4IGQ - chains A and B; structure by X-ray diffraction, 2.35 A resolution.

== Chain A ==
Name: Os05g0196500 protein
From: Oryza sativa Japonica Group
UniProt: Q53WJ1 (Q53WJ1_ORYSJ); numbering as in UniProt (aligned over 139-498)
Amino-acid sequence (360 residues; row label = number of the first residue in the row):
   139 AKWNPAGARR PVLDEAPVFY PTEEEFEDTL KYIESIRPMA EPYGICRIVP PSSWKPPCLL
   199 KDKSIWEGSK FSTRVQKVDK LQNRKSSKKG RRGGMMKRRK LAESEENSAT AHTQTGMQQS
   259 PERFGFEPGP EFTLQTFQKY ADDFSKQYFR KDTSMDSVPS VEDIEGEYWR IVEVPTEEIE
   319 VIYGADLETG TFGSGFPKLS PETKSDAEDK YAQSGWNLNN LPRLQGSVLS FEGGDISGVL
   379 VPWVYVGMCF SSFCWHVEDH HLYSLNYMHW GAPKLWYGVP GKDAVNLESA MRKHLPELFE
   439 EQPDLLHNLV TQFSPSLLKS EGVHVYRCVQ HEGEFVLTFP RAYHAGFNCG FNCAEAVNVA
Unresolved in the structure: 195-199, 224-261, 288-295, 329-349, 363-377
Ion coordination: Fe ion: His394, Glu396, His482 (together with N-oxalylglycine)
Residues lining bound ligands: N-oxalylglycine (OGA): Tyr383, Phe391, His394, Glu396, Ser402, Asn404, Lys412, Trp414, His482, Ala494
Reported in the primary citation:
  - Fe ion coordination: His394, Glu396, His482
  - mutagenesis - H394A, E396A, H482A: abolished catalytic activity on H3K4me1/2/3
  - binding site for N-oxalylglycine: Asn404, Lys412
  - mutagenesis - K412A: abolished catalytic activity on H3K4 in all three methylation states
  - mutagenesis - N404A: unchanged catalytic activity
  - mutagenesis - Y321A: decreased catalytic activity on H3K4me1
  - mutagenesis - Y321A: unchanged catalytic activity on H3K4me2 and H3K4me3
  - mutagenesis - N496A: unchanged catalytic activity on H3K4me2/3
  - specificity-determining residues: Trp381, Cys392, Phe437, Gln440, Leu443, His445, Leu447, Val448 (by similarity / conservation)
  - mutagenesis - A494S: abolished catalytic activity on H3K4me1/2
  - mutagenesis - A494S: unchanged catalytic activity on H3K4me3
  - specificity-determining residues: Ala494
  - mutagenesis - W381A, K412A, L447A: abolished catalytic activity
  - mutagenesis - G376A: decreased catalytic activity
  - mutagenesis - Y383A: decreased catalytic activity on H3K4me2

== Chain B ==
Name: mathylated H3K4 substrate
Amino-acid sequence (3 residues; row label = number of the first residue in the row):
     3 TKQ
Modified positions: Lys4 (n-trimethyllysine; M3L)

== How chain A and chain B interact ==
Pairs across the interface (18; chain A residue first):
  Asp324(A) - Thr3(B)  hydrogen bond
  Leu325(A) - Thr3(B)
  Trp381(A) - Thr3(B)
  Trp381(A) - Lys4(B)
  Tyr383(A) - Thr3(B)  hydrogen bond
  Tyr383(A) - Lys4(B)
  His394(A) - Gln5(B)
  Val395(A) - Gln5(B)
  Glu396(A) - Lys4(B)
  Asp397(A) - Lys4(B)
  Asp397(A) - Gln5(B)
  Ser402(A) - Lys4(B)
  Leu403(A) - Lys4(B)
  His445(A) - Gln5(B)
  Leu447(A) - Gln5(B)
  Ala494(A) - Lys4(B)
  Val495(A) - Lys4(B)
  Asn496(A) - Lys4(B)
Also at the interface, not in a pair above, chain A (16 interface residues in all): Leu444

== Overview ==
Chain A and chain B form an interface of 16 and 3 residues respectively, with 2 hydrogen bonds. Polar pairs
include Asp324(A)-Thr3(B) and Tyr383(A)-Thr3(B). The paper reports a binding site for N-oxalylglycine at
Asn404(A) and Lys412(A); H394A, E396A and H482A of chain A abolish catalytic activity on H3K4me1/2/3; 12
substitutions were tested in all.
Chain A is Os05g0196500 protein (Oryza sativa Japonica Group) and chain B is mathylated H3K4 substrate; the
structure, Histone H3 Lysine 4 Demethylating Rice JMJ703 in complex with methylated H3K4 substrate, was
determined by X-ray diffraction together with 4IGO and 4IGP from the same study.
